PDB entry 8V5O | electron microscopy, 8.99 A resolution (very low resolution: no residue pairs are listed; an interface is given only as per-side residue counts) | chains A and C of the 4 polymer chains in the assembly

Chain A:
Name: DNA polymerase alpha catalytic subunit
Source organism: Xenopus laevis
Notes: EC 2.7.7.7
UniProt: Q9DE46 (DPOLA_XENLA); residue numbers follow UniProt; this construct covers 335-1458
Chain sequence (1127 residues; each row starts with the number of its first residue):
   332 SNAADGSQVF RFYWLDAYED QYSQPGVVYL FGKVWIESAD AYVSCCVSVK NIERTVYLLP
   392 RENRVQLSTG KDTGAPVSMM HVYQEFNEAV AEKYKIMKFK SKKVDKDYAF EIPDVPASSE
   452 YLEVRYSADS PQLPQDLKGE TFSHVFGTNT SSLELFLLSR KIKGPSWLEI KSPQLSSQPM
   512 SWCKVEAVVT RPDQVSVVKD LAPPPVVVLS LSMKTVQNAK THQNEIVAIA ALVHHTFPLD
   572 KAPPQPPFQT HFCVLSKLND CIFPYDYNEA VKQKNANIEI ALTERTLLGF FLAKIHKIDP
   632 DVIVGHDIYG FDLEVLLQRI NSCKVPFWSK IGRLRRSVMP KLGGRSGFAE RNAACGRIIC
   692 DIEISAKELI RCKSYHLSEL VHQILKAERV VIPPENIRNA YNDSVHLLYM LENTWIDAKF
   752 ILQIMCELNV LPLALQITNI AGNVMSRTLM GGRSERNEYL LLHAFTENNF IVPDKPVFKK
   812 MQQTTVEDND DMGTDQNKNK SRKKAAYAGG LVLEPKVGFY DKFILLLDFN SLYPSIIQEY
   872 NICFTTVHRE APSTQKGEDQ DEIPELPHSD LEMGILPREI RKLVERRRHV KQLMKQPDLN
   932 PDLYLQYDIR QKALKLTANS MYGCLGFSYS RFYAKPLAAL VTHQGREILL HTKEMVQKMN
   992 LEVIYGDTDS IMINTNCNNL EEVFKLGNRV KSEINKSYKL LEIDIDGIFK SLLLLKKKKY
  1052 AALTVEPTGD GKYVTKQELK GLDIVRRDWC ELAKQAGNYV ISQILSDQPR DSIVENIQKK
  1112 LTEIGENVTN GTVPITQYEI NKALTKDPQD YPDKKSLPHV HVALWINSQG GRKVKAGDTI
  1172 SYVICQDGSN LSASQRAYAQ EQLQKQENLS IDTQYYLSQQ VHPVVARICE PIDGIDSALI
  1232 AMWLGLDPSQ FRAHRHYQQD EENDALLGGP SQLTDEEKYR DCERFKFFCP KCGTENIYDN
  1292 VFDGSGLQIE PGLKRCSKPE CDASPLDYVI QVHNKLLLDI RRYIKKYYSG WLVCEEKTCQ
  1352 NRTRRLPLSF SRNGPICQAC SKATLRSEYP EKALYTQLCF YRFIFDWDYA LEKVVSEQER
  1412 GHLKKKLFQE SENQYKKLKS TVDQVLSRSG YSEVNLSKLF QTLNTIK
Disordered / not traced: 332-1270, 1453-1458
Differences from the reference sequence: expression tag (332-334)
Swiss-Prot annotation at these positions:
  - zinc finger: Cys-1280 to Pro-1310 (CysA-type)
  - motif: Cys-1345 to Cys-1371 (CysB motif)
  - binding site (Zn(2+)): Cys-1280, Cys-1283, Cys-1307, Cys-1312, Cys-1345, Cys-1350, Cys-1368, Cys-1371
Metal / ion sites: Zn2+ site 1: Cys-1280, Cys-1283, Cys-1307, Cys-1312; Zn2+ site 2: Cys-1345, Cys-1350, Cys-1368, Cys-1371

Chain C:
Name: DNA primase large subunit
Source organism: Xenopus laevis
UniProt: A0A1L8G3G3 (A0A1L8G3G3_XENLA); numbering as in UniProt (aligned over 1-513)
Chain sequence (513 residues; row label = number of the first residue in the row):
     1 MLFSRDRKYR HNTRLTGDRK GDLYPSSLQF YQHPPTENIS LIEFETFAIE RLKLLKAVEN
    61 LGVSYVKNSE EYSKKLELEL RKLKFPYRPL HEEISDDVYD LRRKDHISHF ILRLAYCQSE
   121 DLRRWFIQQE MDLFKFRFGL LTKESVQEFL KLNDLQYVAI SEDEKNMHKE DLMNSSFGLS
   181 LTKMEDTEFY KVPFQAALDL VRPRKVFLWR GFAFIPHKDI VSIVLNDFRA KLSKALALSA
   241 RSLPVVQSDE RLQPLLNHLS HSYIGQDFSS QSNTGKISLE QIDGFAAKSF PLCMRQLHKS
   301 LRENHHLRHG GRMQYGLFLK GIGLTLEQAL QFWRLEFTKG KVDSEKFDKV YAYSIRHNYG
   361 KEGKRTDYTP YSCMKVILSN PPSQGDYHGC PFRHSDPELL KQKLQSFKVP SSGINQILEL
   421 VKGMHYQLAC QKYFELTHSV DDCGFSLNHP NQYFAESQKL LTGSREIKKE QTARDSPAVT
   481 ASQLSSSSSS ASIPKSQSSA PEMEDLEQIF SEY
Disordered / not traced: 1-15, 265-513

Chain A / chain C interface:
At this resolution (9 A) residue pairs are not listed: 13 residues of chain A and 18 of chain C lie at the interface.

Summary:
13 residues of chain A face 18 of chain C across their interface. Cys-1280(A), Cys-1283(A), Cys-1307(A) and
Cys-1312(A) coordinate Zn2+ site 1. The Zn2+ site 2 is built by Cys-1345(A), Cys-1350(A), Cys-1368(A) and
Cys-1371(A). UniProt lists 8 Zn2+-binding residues on chain A.
Here chain A is DNA polymerase alpha catalytic subunit and chain C is DNA primase large subunit, both from
Xenopus laevis. Entry 8V5O (Tetramer core subcomplex (conformation 3) of Xenopus laevis DNA polymerase
alpha-primase) was determined by electron microscopy together with 8G99, 8G9F, 8G9L, 8G9N, 8G9O, 8UCU and 8
further entries from the same study.
